Entry 1VQM (X-ray diffraction, 2.30 A resolution); this record covers chains 0 and 3 of the 32 polymer chains in the assembly.

== Chain 0 ==
Molecule: 23S ribosomal RNA
From: Haloarcula marismortui
Sequence (2922 nucleotides; numbered 2 to 2923; the number before each row is that of its first residue):
     2 UUGGCUACUAUGCCAGCUGGUGGAUUGCUCGGCUCAGGCGCUGAUGAAGG
    52 ACGUGCCAAGCUGCGAUAAGCCAUGGGGAGCCGCACGGAGGCGAAGAACC
   102 AUGGAUUUCCGAAUGAGAAUCUCUCUAACAAUUGCUUCGCGCAAUGAGGA
   152 ACCCCGAGAACUGAAACAUCUCAGUAUCGGGAGGAACAGAAAACGCAAUG
   202 UGAUGUCGUUAGUAACCGCGAGUGAACGCGAUACAGCCCAAACCGAAGCC
   252 CUCACGGGCAAUGUGGUGUCAGGGCUACCUCUCAUCAGCCGACCGUCUCG
   302 ACGAAGUCUCUUGGAACAGAGCGUGAUACAGGGUGACAACCCCGUACUCG
   352 AGACCAGUACGACGUGCGGUAGUGCCAGAGUAGCGGGGGUUGGAUAUCCC
   402 UCGCGAAUAACGCAGGCAUCGACUGCGAAGGCUAAACACAACCUGAGACC
   452 GAUAGUGAACAAGUAGUGUGAACGAACGCUGCAAAGUACCCUCAGAAGGG
   502 AGGCGAAAUAGAGCAUGAAAUCAGUUGGCGAUCGAGCGACAGGGCAUACA
   552 AGGUCCCUCGACGAAUGACCGACGCGCGAGCGUCCAGUAAGACUCACGGG
   602 AAGCCGAUGUUCUGUCGUACGUUUUGAAAAACGAGCCAGGGAGUGUGUCU
   652 GCAUGGCAAGUCUAACCGGAGUAUCCGGGGAGGCACAGGGAAACCGACAU
   702 GGCCGCAGGGCUUUGCCCGAGGGCCGCCGUCUUCAAGGGCGGGGAGCCAU
   752 GUGGACACGACCCGAAUCCGGACGAUCUACGCAUGGACAAGAUGAAGCGU
   802 GCCGAAAGGCACGUGGAAGUCUGUUAGAGUUGGUGUCCUACAAUACCCUC
   852 UCGUGAUCUAUGUGUAGGGGUGAAAGGCCCAUCGAGUCCGGCAACAGCUG
   902 GUUCCAAUCGAAACAUGUCGAAGCAUGACCUCCGCCGAGGUAGUCUGUGA
   952 GGUAGAGCGACCGAUUGGUGUGUCCGCCUCCGAGAGGAGUCGGCACACCU
  1002 GUCAAACUCCAAACUUACAGACGCCGUUUGACGCGGGGAUUCCGGUGCGC
  1052 GGGGUAAGCCUGUGUACCAGGAGGGGAACAACCCAGAGAUAGGUUAAGGU
  1102 CCCCAAGUGUGGAUUAAGUGUAAUCCUCUGAAGGUGGUCUCGAGCCCUAG
  1152 ACAGCCGGGAGGUGAGCUUAGAAGCAGCUACCCUCUAAGAAAAGCGUAAC
  1202 AGCUUACCGGCCGAGGUUUGAGGCGCCCAAAAUGAUCGGGACUCAAAUCC
  1252 ACCACCGAGACCUGUCCGUACCACUCAUACUGGUAAUCGAGUAGAUUGGC
  1302 GCUCUAAUUGGAUGGAAGUAGGGGUGAAAACUCCUAUGGACCGAUUAGUG
  1352 ACGAAAAUCCUGGCCAUAGUAGCAGCGAUAGUCGGGUGAGAACCCCGACG
  1402 GCCUAAUGGAUAAGGGUUCCUCAGCACUGCUGAUCAGCUGAGGGUUAGCC
  1452 GGUCCUAAGUCAUACCGCAACUCGACUAUGACGAAAUGGGAAACGGGUUA
  1502 AUAUUCCCGUGCCACUAUGCAGUGAAAGUUGACGCCCUGGGGUCGAUCAC
  1552 GCUGGGCAUUCGCCCAGUCGAACCGUCCAACUCCGUGGAAGCCGUAAUGG
  1602 CAGGAAGCGGACGAACGGCGGCAUAGGGAAACGUGAUUCAACCUGGGGCC
  1652 CAUGAAAAGACGAGCAUAGUGUCCGUACCGAGAACCGACACAGGUGUCCA
  1702 UGGCGGCGAAAGCCAAGGCCUGUCGGGAGCAACCAACGUUAGGGAAUUCG
  1752 GCAAGUUAGUCCCGUACCUUCGGAAGAAGGGAUGCCUGCUCCGGAACGGA
  1802 GCAGGUCGCAGUGACUCGGAAGCUCGGACUGUCUAGUAACAACAUAGGUG
  1852 ACCGCAAAUCCGCAAGGACUCGUACGGUCACUGAAUCCUGCCCAGUGCAG
  1902 GUAUCUGAACACCUCGUACAAGAGGACGAAGGACCUGUCAACGGCGGGGG
  1952 UAACUAUGACCCUCUUAAGGUAGCGUAGUACCUUGCCGCAUCAGUAGCGG
  2002 CUUGCAUGAAUGGAUUAACCAGAGCUUCACUGUCCCAACGUUGGGCCCGG
  2052 UGAACUGUACAUUCCAGUGCGGAGUCUGGAGACACCCAGGGGGAAGCGAA
  2102 GACCCUAUGGAGCUUUACUGCAGGCUGUCGCUGAGACGUGGUCGCCGAUG
  2152 UGCAGCAUAGGUAGGAGACACUACACAGGUACCCGCGCUAGCGGGCCACC
  2202 GAGUCAACAGUGAAAUACUACCCGUCGGUGACUGCGACUCUCACUCCGGG
  2252 AGGAGGACACCGAUAGCCGGGCAGUUUGACUGGGGCGGUACGCGCUCGAA
  2302 AAGAUAUCGAGCGCGCCCUAUGGCUAUCUCAGCCGGGACAGAGACCCGGC
  2352 GAAGAGUGCAAGAGCAAAAGAUAGCUUGACAGUGUUCUUCCCAACGAGGA
  2402 ACGCUGACGCGAAAGCGUGGUCUAGCGAACCAAUUAGCCUGCUUGAUGCG
  2452 GGCAAUUGAUGACAGAAAAGCUACCCUAGGGAUAACAGAGUCGUCACUCG
  2502 CAAGAGCACAUAUCGACCGAGUGGCUUGCUACCUCGAUGUCGGUUCCCUC
  2552 CAUCCUGCCCGUGCAGAAGCGGGCAAGGGUGAGGUUGUUCGCCUAUUAAA
  2602 GGAGGUCGUGAGCUGGGUUUAGACCGUCGUGAGACAGGUCGGCUGCUAUC
  2652 UACUGGGUGUGUAAUGGUGUCUGACAAGAACGACCGUAUAGUACGAGAGG
  2702 AACUACGGUUGGUGGCCACUGGUGUACCGGUUGUUCGAGAGAGCACGUGC
  2752 CGGGUAGCCACGCCACACGGGGUAAGAGCUGAACGCAUCUAAGCUCGAAA
  2802 CCCACUUGGAAAAGAGACACCGCCGAGGUCCCGCGUACAAGACGCGGUCG
  2852 AUAGACUCGGGGUGUGCGCGUCGAGGUAACGAGACGUUAAGCCCACGAGC
  2902 ACUAACAGACCAAAGCCAUCAU
Not modelled in the structure: 2-9, 126-127, 715, 971-998, 1560, 1952-1963, 2137-2236, 2339-2343, 2665-2666, 2915-2923
Construct notes: modified residue (628, 2587-2588, 2619, 2621)
Modified positions: 1MA (6-hydro-1-methyladenosine-5'-monophosphate) at position 628, OMU (o2'-methyluridine 5'-monophosphate) at position 2587, OMG (o2'-methylguanosine-5'-monophosphate) at position 2588, UR3 (3-methyluridine-5'-monophoshate) at position 2619, PSU (pseudouridine-5'-monophosphate) at position 2621
Ion coordination: Mg2+ site 1 near G28 (its only coordinating residue here); Sr2+ site 1: C34, U457; Na+ site 1: C40, C443; Na+ site 2: G56, A59, G61; Sr2+ site 2: C85, A86, C87 (shared with 1 residue of chain T); Na+ site 3 near U108 (its only coordinating residue here); Na+ site 4: C141, G142; Na+ site 5 near U146 (its only coordinating residue here); Sr2+ site 3: G147, A183 (shared with 1 residue of chain M); Mg2+ site 2: C162, U2276; Mg2+ site 3: A165, A167, C168; Na+ site 6: A165, A166, A167; 47 more Mg2+ sites not listed; 53 more Na+ sites not listed; 2 more K+ sites not listed; 75 more Sr2+ sites not listed

== Chain 3 ==
Protein: 50S ribosomal protein L44E
From: Haloarcula marismortui
Reference sequence: P32411 (RL44_HALMA); numbering as in UniProt (aligned over 1-92)
Amino-acid sequence (92 residues; numbered 1 to 92; the number before each row is that of its first residue):
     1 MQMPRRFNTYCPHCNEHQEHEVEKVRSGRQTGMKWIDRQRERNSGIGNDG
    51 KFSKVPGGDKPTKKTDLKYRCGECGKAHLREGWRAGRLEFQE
Ion coordination: Sr2+ site 1: Arg42 (shared with U391(0) of chain 0); Sr2+ site 2: Gly45, Gly47, Asp49; Sr2+ site 3 near Asp59 (its only coordinating residue here)

== Interface between chain 0 and chain 3 ==
Pairs across the interface - 124 pairs, chain 0 then chain 3:
  A169(0) - Asn48(3)  hydrogen bond to the sugar
  U170(0) - Asn48(3)  sugar contact
  U170(0) - Asp49(3)  sugar contact
  U170(0) - Gly50(3)  hydrogen bond to the sugar
  C218(0) - Trp35(3)  phosphate contact
  C218(0) - Gln39(3)  hydrogen bond to the phosphate
  C218(0) - Asn43(3)  hydrogen bond to the phosphate
  G219(0) - Gln39(3)  hydrogen bond to the phosphate
  G219(0) - Lys51(3)  phosphate contact
  G219(0) - Lys54(3)  hydrogen bond to the sugar
  C220(0) - Trp35(3)  base contact
  C220(0) - Lys51(3)  salt bridge to the phosphate
  G389(0) - Ile46(3)  phosphate contact
  G390(0) - Gly45(3)  phosphate contact
  G390(0) - Ile46(3)  hydrogen bond to the phosphate
  A395(0) - Trp35(3)  sugar contact
  A395(0) - Arg42(3)  hydrogen bond to the phosphate
  U396(0) - Trp35(3)  phosphate contact
  U396(0) - Arg38(3)  salt bridge to the phosphate
  U396(0) - Arg42(3)  salt bridge to the phosphate
  C735(0) - Asn15(3)  base contact
  A1922(0) - Met33(3)  base contact
  G1923(0) - Thr31(3)  hydrogen bond to the sugar
  G1923(0) - Gly32(3)  sugar contact
  G1923(0) - Met33(3)  sugar contact
  A1924(0) - Arg29(3)  phosphate contact
  A1924(0) - Gln30(3)  sugar contact
  G1925(0) - Arg29(3)  salt bridge to the phosphate
  U2120(0) - Asn48(3)  hydrogen bond to the sugar
  U2120(0) - Ser53(3)  phosphate contact
  G2121(0) - Gly47(3)  hydrogen bond to the phosphate
  G2121(0) - Asn48(3)  phosphate contact
  G2121(0) - Ser53(3)  hydrogen bond to the phosphate
  C2122(0) - Ile46(3)  phosphate contact
  C2122(0) - Gly47(3)  hydrogen bond to the phosphate
  G2316(0) - Pro61(3)  sugar contact
  C2317(0) - Pro61(3)  phosphate contact
  C2317(0) - Thr62(3)  hydrogen bond to the phosphate
  C2317(0) - Arg84(3)  salt bridge to the phosphate
  C2318(0) - Ala85(3)  phosphate contact
  C2318(0) - Gly86(3)  hydrogen bond to the phosphate
  C2319(0) - Met1(3)  hydrogen bond to the phosphate
  U2320(0) - Met1(3)  phosphate contact
  U2320(0) - Gln2(3)  hydrogen bond to the phosphate
  U2320(0) - Pro4(3)  base contact
  U2320(0) - Gln91(3)  hydrogen bond to the sugar
  A2321(0) - Gln91(3)  hydrogen bond to the phosphate
  U2378(0) - Phe7(3)  sugar contact
  U2378(0) - Asn8(3)  hydrogen bond to the phosphate
  G2379(0) - Thr9(3)  hydrogen bond to the phosphate
  G2379(0) - His17(3)  salt bridge to the phosphate
  A2380(0) - Met1(3)  base contact
  A2380(0) - Trp83(3)  base contact
  C2381(0) - Thr9(3)  sugar contact
  C2381(0) - Tyr10(3)  sugar contact
  C2381(0) - Arg80(3)  phosphate contact
  A2382(0) - Tyr10(3)  sugar contact
  A2382(0) - Pro12(3)  sugar contact
  A2382(0) - Arg80(3)  phosphate contact
  G2407(0) - Tyr10(3)  hydrogen bond to the sugar
  G2407(0) - Asn15(3)  hydrogen bond to the sugar
  A2408(0) - Tyr10(3)  sugar contact
  A2408(0) - Asn15(3)  sugar contact
  A2408(0) - Glu16(3)  sugar contact
  A2408(0) - His17(3)  hydrogen bond to the sugar
  C2409(0) - His17(3)  hydrogen bond to the sugar
  C2427(0) - Lys60(3)  hydrogen bond to the base
  C2427(0) - Arg84(3)  salt bridge to the phosphate
  G2428(0) - Lys60(3)  hydrogen bond to the base
  G2428(0) - Lys64(3)  salt bridge to the phosphate
  G2428(0) - Arg84(3)  salt bridge to the phosphate
  C2431(0) - Lys51(3)  sugar contact
  C2432(0) - Ile36(3)  phosphate contact
  A2433(0) - Gln30(3)  hydrogen bond to the sugar
  A2433(0) - Lys34(3)  phosphate contact
  A2433(0) - Ile36(3)  phosphate contact
  A2434(0) - Ser27(3)  sugar contact
  A2434(0) - Gly28(3)  hydrogen bond to the sugar
  A2434(0) - Lys34(3)  phosphate contact
  U2435(0) - Val25(3)  sugar contact
  U2435(0) - Gly28(3)  phosphate contact
  U2435(0) - Lys68(3)  hydrogen bond to the phosphate
  U2435(0) - Leu79(3)  base contact
  U2436(0) - Lys68(3)  salt bridge to the phosphate
  U2436(0) - Ala77(3)  hydrogen bond to the sugar
  U2436(0) - His78(3)  sugar contact
  U2436(0) - Leu79(3)  sugar contact
  A2437(0) - His13(3)  sugar contact
  A2437(0) - Arg70(3)  salt bridge to the phosphate
  A2437(0) - Lys76(3)  phosphate contact
  A2437(0) - Ala77(3)  hydrogen bond to the phosphate
  G2438(0) - Lys76(3)  salt bridge to the phosphate
  C2450(0) - Met33(3)  phosphate contact
  G2451(0) - Thr31(3)  hydrogen bond to the phosphate
  G2451(0) - Met33(3)  phosphate contact
  G2451(0) - Lys34(3)  salt bridge to the phosphate
  G2451(0) - Trp35(3)  phosphate contact
  G2451(0) - Arg38(3)  hydrogen bond to the sugar
  G2452(0) - Lys34(3)  phosphate contact
  G2452(0) - Trp35(3)  hydrogen bond to the phosphate
  A2456(0) - Leu79(3)  base contact
  U2457(0) - Arg80(3)  hydrogen bond to the sugar
  U2457(0) - Glu81(3)  phosphate contact
  U2457(0) - Gly82(3)  phosphate contact
  U2458(0) - Lys64(3)  phosphate contact
  U2458(0) - Thr65(3)  sugar contact
  U2458(0) - Asp66(3)  sugar contact
  U2458(0) - Glu81(3)  phosphate contact
  U2458(0) - Gly82(3)  hydrogen bond to the phosphate
  G2459(0) - Lys63(3)  hydrogen bond to the phosphate
  G2459(0) - Lys64(3)  hydrogen bond to the phosphate
  A2460(0) - Gly58(3)  sugar contact
  A2460(0) - Asp59(3)  phosphate contact
  A2460(0) - Lys60(3)  hydrogen bond to the phosphate
  A2460(0) - Lys63(3)  salt bridge to the phosphate
  U2461(0) - Gly58(3)  phosphate contact
  U2461(0) - Asp59(3)  hydrogen bond to the phosphate
  U2461(0) - Lys60(3)  phosphate contact
  G2462(0) - Lys60(3)  hydrogen bond to the base
  G2462(0) - Pro61(3)  base contact
  A2468(0) - Asn48(3)  base contact
  A2468(0) - Gly50(3)  base contact
  A2468(0) - Ser53(3)  base contact
  A2468(0) - Lys54(3)  salt bridge to the phosphate
Also at the interface, not in a pair above, chain 0 (54 interface residues in all): G2426, A2467
Also at the interface, not in a pair above, chain 3 (61 interface residues in all): Met3, Arg26

== In short ==
54 residues of chain 0 face 61 of chain 3 across their interface, with 42 hydrogen bonds and 15 salt bridges.
Polar pairs include C2427(0)-Lys60(3), G2428(0)-Lys60(3) and G2462(0)-Lys60(3). C34(0) and U457(0) form the
Sr2+ site 1. C40(0) and C443(0) coordinate Na+ site 1.
Chain 0 is 23S ribosomal RNA and chain 3 is 50S ribosomal protein L44E, both from Haloarcula marismortui; the
structure, The structure of the transition state analogue "DAN" bound to the large ribosomal subunit of
haloarcula ..., was determined by X-ray diffraction (same publication as 1VQ4, 1VQ5, 1VQ8, 1VQ9, 1VQK, 1VQL,
1VQO and 1VQP).
